PDB entry 8ES7 | electron microscopy, 3.04 A resolution | chains G and E of the 8 polymer chains in the assembly

# Chain G
Name: T-cell surface glycoprotein CD3 gamma chain
From: Homo sapiens
UniProtKB: P09693 (CD3G_HUMAN); residue numbers follow UniProt; this construct covers 1-182
Amino-acid sequence (185 residues; row label = number of the first residue in the row):
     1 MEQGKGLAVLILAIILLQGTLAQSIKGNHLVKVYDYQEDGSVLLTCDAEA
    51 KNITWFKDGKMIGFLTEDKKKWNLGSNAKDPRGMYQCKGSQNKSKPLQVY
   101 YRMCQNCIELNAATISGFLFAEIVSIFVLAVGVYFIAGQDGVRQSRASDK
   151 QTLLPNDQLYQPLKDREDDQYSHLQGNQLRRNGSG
Disordered / not traced: 1-22, 139-185
Differences from the reference sequence: expression tag (183-185)
Cystine bridges: Cys46-Cys87, Cys104-Cys107
Covalently attached groups: N-acetylglucosamine (NAG) linked to Asn52, Asn92
Swiss-Prot annotation at these positions:
  - motif: Leu153, Leu154 (Di-leucine motif)
  - modified residue (Phosphoserine): Ser145, Ser148
  - glycosylation (N-linked (GlcNAc...) asparagine): Asn52, Asn92
  - mutagenesis: Leu153 (L153A: Abolishes lysosomal targeting; L153I: Diminished but persistent lysosomal targeting), Leu154 (L154A: Abolishes lysosomal targeting; L154A: Diminished but persistent lysosomal targeting; L154I: No effect), Tyr160 (Y160A: Abolishes lysosomal targeting), Leu163 (L163A: Abolishes lysosomal targeting)
What the authors report for this chain:
  - post-translational modification sites: Asn52, Asn92

# Chain E
Name: T-cell surface glycoprotein CD3 epsilon chain
From: Homo sapiens
UniProtKB: P07766 (CD3E_HUMAN); residue numbers follow UniProt; this construct covers 2-207
Amino-acid sequence (211 residues; row label = number of the first residue in the row; numbering starts at 0):
     0 MGQSGTHWRVLGLCLLSVGVWGQDGNEEMGGITQTPYKVSISGTTVILTC
    50 PQYPGSEILWQHNDKNIGGDEDDKNIGSDEDHLSLKEFSELEQSGYYVCY
   100 PRGSKPEDANFYLYLRARVCENCMEMDVMSVATIVIVDICITGGLLLLVY
   150 YWSKNRKAKAKPVTRGAGAGGRQRGQNKERPPPVPNPDYEPIRKGQRDLY
   200 SGLNQRRIGSG
Disordered / not traced: 0-32, 156-210
Differences from the reference sequence: expression tag (0-1, 208-210)
Cystine bridges: Cys49-Cys98, Cys119-Cys122

# Interface between chain G and chain E
Residue-residue contacts (10):
  Glu38(G) - Arg115(E)  salt bridge
  Glu38(G) - Arg117(E)
  Asp39(G) - Glu89(E)
  Asp39(G) - Arg117(E)
  Asp68(G) - Asp72(E)
  Lys69(G) - Glu86(E)
  Lys69(G) - Ser88(E)
  Lys69(G) - Gln92(E)
  Lys70(G) - Glu91(E)
  Lys71(G) - Leu90(E)
Other interface residues (no listed pair), chain G (7 interface residues in all): Leu43

# Summary
7 residues of chain G face 9 of chain E across their interface; the contacts include 1 salt bridge. The
salt-bridged pair is Glu38(G)-Arg115(E). Covalently linked N-acetylglucosamine: at Asn52(G) and Asn92(G).
UniProt lists 4 mutagenesis sites on chain G. The paper reports modification sites Asn52(G) and Asn92(G).
Here chain G is T-cell surface glycoprotein CD3 gamma chain and chain E is T-cell surface glycoprotein CD3
epsilon chain, both from Homo sapiens. Entry 8ES7 (CryoEM structure of PN45545 TCR-CD3 complex) was determined
by electron microscopy, deposited together with 8ES8, 8ES9, 8ESA and 8ESB.
